Entry 2EFF (X-ray diffraction, 1.80 A resolution); this record covers chain A.

Chain A:
Molecule: Protein cyaY
Organism: Escherichia coli
UniProtKB: P27838 (CYAY_ECOLI); residue numbers follow UniProt; this construct covers 1-106
Sequence (106 residues; row label = number of the first residue in the row):
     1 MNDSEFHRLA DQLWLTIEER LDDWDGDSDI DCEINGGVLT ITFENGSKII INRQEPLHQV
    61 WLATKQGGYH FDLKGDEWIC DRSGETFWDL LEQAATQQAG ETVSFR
Metal / ion sites: Co2+ site 1: Asp3, His58; Co2+ site 2 near Glu33 (its only coordinating residue here)
What the authors report for this chain:
  - Co2+ coordination: Asp3, Glu33, His58
  - Co2+ coordination through a water molecule: Gln97

Summary:
The Co2+ site 1 is built by Asp3 and His58. From the paper: Co2+ coordination by Asp3, Glu33 and His58;
water-mediated Co2+ coordination by Gln97.
Chain A is Protein cyaY (Escherichia coli); the structure, Crystal structure analysis of the complex between
CyaY and Co(II), was determined by X-ray diffraction together with 2P1X from the same study.
